PDB entry 6X0U | electron microscopy, 3.60 A resolution | chains B and A of the 4 polymer chains in the assembly

[Chain B]
Protein: Gamma-tubulin complex component 3
Source organism: Homo sapiens
UniProt: Q96CW5 (GCP3_HUMAN); numbering as in UniProt (aligned over 1-907)
Amino-acid sequence (907 residues; numbered 1 to 907; the number before each row is that of its first residue):
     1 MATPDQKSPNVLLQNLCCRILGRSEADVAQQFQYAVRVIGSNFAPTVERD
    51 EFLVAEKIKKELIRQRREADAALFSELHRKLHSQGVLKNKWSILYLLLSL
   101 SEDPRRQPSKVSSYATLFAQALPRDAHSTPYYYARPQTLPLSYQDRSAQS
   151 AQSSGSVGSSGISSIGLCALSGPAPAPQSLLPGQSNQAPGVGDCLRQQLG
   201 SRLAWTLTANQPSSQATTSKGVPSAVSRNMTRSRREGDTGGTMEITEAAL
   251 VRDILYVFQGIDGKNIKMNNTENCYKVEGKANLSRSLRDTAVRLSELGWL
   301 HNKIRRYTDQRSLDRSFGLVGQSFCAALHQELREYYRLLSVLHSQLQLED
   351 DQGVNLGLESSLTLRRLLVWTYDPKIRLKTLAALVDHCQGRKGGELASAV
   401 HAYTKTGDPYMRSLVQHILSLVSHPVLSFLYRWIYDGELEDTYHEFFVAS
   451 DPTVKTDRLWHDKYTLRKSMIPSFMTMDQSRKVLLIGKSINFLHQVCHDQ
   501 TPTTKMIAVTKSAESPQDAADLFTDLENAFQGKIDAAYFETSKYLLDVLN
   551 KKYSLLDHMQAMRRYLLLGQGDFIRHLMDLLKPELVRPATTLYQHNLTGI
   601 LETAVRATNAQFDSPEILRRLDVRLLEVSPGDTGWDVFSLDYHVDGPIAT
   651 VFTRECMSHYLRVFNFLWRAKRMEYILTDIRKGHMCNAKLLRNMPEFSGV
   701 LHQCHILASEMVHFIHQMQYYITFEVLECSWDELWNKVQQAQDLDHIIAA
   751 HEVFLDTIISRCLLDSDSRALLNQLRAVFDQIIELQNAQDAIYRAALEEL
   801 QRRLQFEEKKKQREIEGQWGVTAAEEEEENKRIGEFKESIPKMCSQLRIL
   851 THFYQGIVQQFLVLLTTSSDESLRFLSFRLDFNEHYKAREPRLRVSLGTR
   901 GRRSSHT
Disordered / not traced: 1-6, 106-112, 130-907
UniProt features mapped onto this chain:
  - modified residue: A2 (N-acetylalanine), S113 (Phosphoserine)

[Chain A]
Protein: Mitotic-spindle organizing protein 1
Source organism: Homo sapiens
UniProt: Q08AG7 (MZT1_HUMAN); residues 1-82 here = UniProt positions 1-82
Amino-acid sequence (82 residues; each row starts with the number of its first residue):
     1 MASSSGAGAAAAAAAANLNAVRETMDVLLEISRILNTGLDMETLSICVRL
    51 CEQGINPEALSSVIKELRKATEALKAAENMTS
Disordered / not traced: 1-10, 76-82
UniProt features mapped onto this chain:
  - modified residue: A2 (N-acetylalanine)

[Interface between chain B and chain A]
Residue-residue contacts - 62 pairs, chain B then chain A:
  K7(B) with R49(A)
  L12(B) with I46(A); R49(A)
  L16(B) with T43(A)
  C17(B) with L67(A), hydrophobic
  R19(B) with D40(A), salt bridge; E42(A), salt bridge; T43(A)
  I20(B) with T43(A); L67(A); R68(A)
  L21(B) with L67(A); T71(A)
  R23(B) with L74(A)
  Q31(B) with A70(A)
  Y34(B) with E66(A)
  V38(B) with S62(A)
  I39(B) with I55(A), hydrophobic; L60(A), hydrophobic
  N42(B) with N56(A), hydrogen bond (backbone-side chain)
  F43(B) with G54(A); I55(A); N56(A), hydrogen bond (backbone-backbone)
  A44(B) with N56(A), hydrogen bond (backbone-side chain)
  P45(B) with N56(A)
  T46(B) with N56(A), hydrogen bond (backbone-side chain); E58(A)
  V47(B) with E58(A)
  I58(B) with L35(A), hydrophobic
  L62(B) with I34(A)
  R67(B) with I34(A), hydrogen bond (side chain-backbone)
  D70(B) with I34(A)
  L77(B) with V27(A); E30(A); I31(A), hydrophobic
  L81(B) with V27(A), hydrophobic
  Q84(B) with E23(A), hydrogen bond; T24(A), hydrogen bond
  V86(B) with A20(A); T24(A)
  L87(B) with E52(A)
  K88(B) with E52(A)
  N89(B) with C51(A)
  S92(B) with C51(A); P57(A)
  I93(B) with L28(A), hydrophobic; V48(A), hydrophobic
  Y95(B) with P57(A), hydrophobic; E58(A)
  L96(B) with L60(A), hydrophobic
  L97(B) with L35(A); T37(A)
  S99(B) with S61(A); K65(A)
  L100(B) with T37(A); L39(A), hydrophobic; R68(A)
  S101(B) with L35(A); T37(A)
  E102(B) with L35(A); N36(A)
  P104(B) with N36(A)
Also at the interface, not in a pair above, chain B (47 interface residues in all): P9, L13, N15, A35, F74, W91, L94, L98
Also at the interface, not in a pair above, chain A (44 interface residues in all): V21, S32, L44, C47, L50, Q53, A59, V63, I64
From the paper, about this interface:
  - interface residues, chain B: L81(B), I93(B), L94(B), L97(B)
  - interface residues, chain A: L28(A), I31(A), L44(A), V48(A)

[Overview]
Chain B and chain A form an interface of 47 and 44 residues respectively; the contacts include 7 hydrogen
bonds and 2 salt bridges. Among the polar pairs are R19(B)-D40(A), R19(B)-E42(A) and N42(B)-N56(A). From the
paper: interface residues L81(B), I93(B) and L28(A) among others.
Chain B is Gamma-tubulin complex component 3 and chain A is Mitotic-spindle organizing protein 1, both from
Homo sapiens; the structure, Structure of MZT1/GCP3-NHD and MZT1/GCP6-NHD in the gamma-TuRC lumenal bridge,
was determined by electron microscopy together with 6M33 and 6X0V from the same study.
